Entry 6EY6 (X-ray diffraction, 2.10 A resolution); this record covers chains B and J of the 4 polymer chains in the assembly.

[Chain B]
Molecule: T9SS component cytoplasmic membrane protein PorM
Organism: Porphyromonas gingivalis
UniProtKB: A0A1R4DSC1 (A0A1R4DSC1_PORGN); numbering as in UniProt (aligned over 225-516)
Amino-acid sequence (315 residues; row label = number of the first residue in the row):
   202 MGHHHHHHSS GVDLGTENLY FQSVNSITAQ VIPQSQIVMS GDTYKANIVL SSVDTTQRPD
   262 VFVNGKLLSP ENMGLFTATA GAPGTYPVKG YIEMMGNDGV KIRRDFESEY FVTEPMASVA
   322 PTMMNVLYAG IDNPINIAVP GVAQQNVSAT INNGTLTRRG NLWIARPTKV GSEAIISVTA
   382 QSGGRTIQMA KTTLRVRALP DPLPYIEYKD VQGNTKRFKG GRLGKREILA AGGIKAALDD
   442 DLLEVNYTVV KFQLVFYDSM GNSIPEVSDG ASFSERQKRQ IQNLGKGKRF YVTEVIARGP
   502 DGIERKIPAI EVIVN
Not modelled in the structure: 202-314
Sequence notes: initiating methionine (202); expression tag (203-224)

[Chain J]
Molecule: nb130
Organism: Lama glama
Amino-acid sequence (138 residues; row label = number of the first residue in the row; a row labelled like 82A-82C holds insertion residues (82A, then the next letters in order); numbers below 1 keep their minus sign (Met-1 is residue -1)):
    -1 MAQVQLVESG GGLVQAGGSL RLSCAASGRT FSSYVMGWFR QAPGKEREFV TAIS
   52A W
    53 SGGSIHYADS VKGRFTISRD NAKNTVYLQM
82A-82C NSL
    83 KPEDTAVYTC VAGFAGYG
100A-100M SFTSRSARDSDKY
   101 DYWGQGTKVT VSSHHHHHH
Not modelled in the structure: -1 to 0, 114-119
Cystine bridges: Cys22-Cys92

[Chain B / chain J interface]
Pairs across the interface - 26 pairs, chain B then chain J:
  Val371(B) - Ser100D(J)
  Asp402(B) - Ser100A(J)
  Val451(B) - Ser53(J)
  Lys452(B) - Trp52A(J)
  Lys452(B) - Asn73(J)
  Glu495(B) - Ser31(J)
  Ile497(B) - Trp52A(J)  hydrophobic
  Ile504(B) - Ser100A(J)
  Ile504(B) - Phe100B(J)
  Ile504(B) - Thr100C(J)
  Glu505(B) - Ser52(J)  hydrogen bond
  Glu505(B) - Trp52A(J)
  Glu505(B) - Ser53(J)  hydrogen bond
  Glu505(B) - Ser56(J)
  Glu505(B) - Ser100A(J)
  Glu505(B) - Phe100B(J)  hydrogen bond (backbone-backbone)
  Arg506(B) - Trp52A(J)
  Arg506(B) - Gly100(J)
  Arg506(B) - Ser100A(J)
  Lys507(B) - Ser31(J)  hydrogen bond (side chain-backbone)
  Lys507(B) - Trp52A(J)
  Lys507(B) - Phe96(J)
  Lys507(B) - Ala97(J)  hydrogen bond (side chain-backbone)
  Lys507(B) - Gly98(J)
  Lys507(B) - Tyr99(J)
  Lys507(B) - Gly100(J)  hydrogen bond (backbone-backbone)
Interface residues without a listed pair, chain B (15 interface residues in all): Ala399, Gln454, Gly503, Ile508, Pro509
Interface residues without a listed pair, chain J (18 interface residues in all): Ser30, Gly55, His58

[In short]
15 residues of chain B face 18 of chain J across their interface, with 6 hydrogen bonds. Polar pairs include
Glu505(B)-Ser52(J), Glu505(B)-Ser53(J) and Lys507(B)-Ser31(J).
Chain B is T9SS component cytoplasmic membrane protein PorM (Porphyromonas gingivalis) and chain J is nb130
(Lama glama); the structure, C-terminal part (residues 315-516) of PorM with the llama nanobody nb130, was
determined by X-ray diffraction (same publication as 6EY0).
